Entry 7OTA (X-ray diffraction, 3.00 A resolution); this record covers chains C and E of the 4 polymer chains in the assembly.

# Chain C
Name: Reverse transcriptase/ribonuclease H
From: Human immunodeficiency virus type 1 group M subtype B (isolate BH10)
Notes: EC 2.7.7.49, 2.7.7.7, 3.1.26.13, 3.1.13.2
Reference sequence: P03366 (POL_HV1B1); residues 1-554 here correspond to UniProt positions 600-1153 (UniProt number = residue number + 599)
Sequence (556 residues; row label = number of the first residue in the row; numbers below 1 keep their minus sign (Met-1 is residue -1)):
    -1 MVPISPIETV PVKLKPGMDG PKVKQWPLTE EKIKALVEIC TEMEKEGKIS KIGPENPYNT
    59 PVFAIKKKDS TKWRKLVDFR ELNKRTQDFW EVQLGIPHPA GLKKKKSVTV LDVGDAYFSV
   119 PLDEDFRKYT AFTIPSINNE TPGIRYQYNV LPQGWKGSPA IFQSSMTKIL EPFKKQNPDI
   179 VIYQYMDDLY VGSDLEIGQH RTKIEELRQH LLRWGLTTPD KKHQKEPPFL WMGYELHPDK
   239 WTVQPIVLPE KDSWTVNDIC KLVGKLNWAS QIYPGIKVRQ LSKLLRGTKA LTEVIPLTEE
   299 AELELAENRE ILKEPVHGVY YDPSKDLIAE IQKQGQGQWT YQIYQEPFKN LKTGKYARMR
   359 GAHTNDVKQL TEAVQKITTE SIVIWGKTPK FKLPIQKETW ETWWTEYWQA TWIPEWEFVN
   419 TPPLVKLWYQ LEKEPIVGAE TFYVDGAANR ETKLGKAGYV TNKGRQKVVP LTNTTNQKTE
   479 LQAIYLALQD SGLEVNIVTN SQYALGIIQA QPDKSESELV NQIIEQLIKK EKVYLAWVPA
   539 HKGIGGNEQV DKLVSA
Disordered / not traced: -1
Construct notes: initiating methionine (-1); expression tag (0); conflict Cys258 (Gln857 in P03366), Ser280 (Cys879 in P03366), Asn498 (Asp1097 in P03366)
Swiss-Prot annotation at these positions:
  - region: Phe227 to His235 (RT 'primer grip')
  - motif: Trp398 to Trp414 (Tryptophan repeat motif)
  - binding site (Mg(2+)): Asp110, Asp185, Asp186, Asp443, Glu478, Asp549
  - site: Trp401 (Essential for RT p66/p51 heterodimerization), Trp414 (Essential for RT p66/p51 heterodimerization), Phe440, Tyr441 (Cleavage)

# Chain E
Molecule: 27-nt DNA strand
Sequence (27 nucleotides; numbered 701 to 727; the number before each row is that of its first residue):
   701 ATGGTCGGCG CCCGAACAGG GACTGTG
Disordered / not traced: 701-702, 726-727

# Interface between chain C and chain E
Contacting residue pairs - 40 pairs, chain C then chain E:
  Phe61(C) - DG704(E)  phosphate contact
  Phe61(C) - DT705(E)  sugar contact
  Ile63(C) - DG703(E)  sugar contact
  Ile63(C) - DT705(E)  base contact
  Leu74(C) - DT705(E)  base contact
  Val75(C) - DT705(E)  sugar contact
  Arg78(C) - DG704(E)  phosphate contact
  Arg78(C) - DC706(E)  phosphate contact
  Asn81(C) - DC706(E)  sugar contact
  Glu89(C) - DG707(E)  phosphate contact
  Glu89(C) - DG708(E)  phosphate contact
  Gln91(C) - DG708(E)  phosphate contact
  Leu92(C) - DC709(E)  phosphate contact
  Gly93(C) - DC709(E)  sugar contact
  Ile94(C) - DG708(E)  base contact
  Ile94(C) - DC709(E)  sugar contact
  Gly152(C) - DT705(E)  base contact
  Gly152(C) - DC706(E)  sugar contact
  Lys154(C) - DC706(E)  phosphate contact
  Lys154(C) - DG707(E)  phosphate contact
  Pro157(C) - DG707(E)  sugar contact
  Tyr183(C) - DG707(E)  hydrogen bond to the base
  Tyr183(C) - DG708(E)  base contact
  Met184(C) - DG707(E)  base contact
  Asn265(C) - DC711(E)  sugar contact
  Asn265(C) - DC712(E)  phosphate contact
  Val276(C) - DC712(E)  phosphate contact
  Ser280(C) - DC712(E)  sugar contact
  Ser280(C) - DC713(E)  phosphate contact
  Leu283(C) - DC713(E)  sugar contact
  Arg284(C) - DC713(E)  salt bridge to the phosphate
  Arg284(C) - DG714(E)  phosphate contact
  Gly285(C) - DC713(E)  phosphate contact
  Gly285(C) - DG714(E)  hydrogen bond to the phosphate
  Lys353(C) - DC712(E)  salt bridge to the phosphate
  Lys374(C) - DC711(E)  phosphate contact
  Arg448(C) - DA722(E)  base contact
  Asn474(C) - DC723(E)  sugar contact
  Gln500(C) - DA722(E)  phosphate contact
  His539(C) - DC723(E)  phosphate contact
Other interface residues (no listed pair), chain C (34 interface residues in all): Lys30, Asp76, Gln151, Trp153, Lys281, Ala355
Other interface residues (no listed pair), chain E (14 interface residues in all): DG721

# Overview
Chain C and chain E form an interface of 34 and 14 residues respectively, with 2 hydrogen bonds and 2 salt
bridges. Polar contacts include Tyr183(C)-DG707(E), Gly285(C)-DG714(E) and Arg284(C)-DC713(E). Curated
annotation (UniProt) lists 6 Mg2+-binding residues on chain C.
Chain C is Reverse transcriptase/ribonuclease H (Human immunodeficiency virus type 1 group M subtype B
(isolate BH10)) and chain E is a 27-nt DNA strand; the structure, HIV-1 reverse transcriptase complex with DNA
and inhibitor rmc-230, was determined by X-ray diffraction together with 7OT6, 7OTK, 7OTN, 7OTX, 7OTZ and 7OUT
from the same study.
